Entry 6PUF (X-ray diffraction, 1.92 A resolution); this record covers chains A and G of the 4 polymer chains in the assembly.

[Chain A]
Name: Major histocompatibility complex class I-related gene protein
Source organism: Homo sapiens
UniProt: Q95460 (HMR1_HUMAN); residues 1-270 here correspond to UniProt positions 23-292 (UniProt number = residue number + 22)
Sequence (271 residues; row label = number of the first residue in the row; numbering starts at 0):
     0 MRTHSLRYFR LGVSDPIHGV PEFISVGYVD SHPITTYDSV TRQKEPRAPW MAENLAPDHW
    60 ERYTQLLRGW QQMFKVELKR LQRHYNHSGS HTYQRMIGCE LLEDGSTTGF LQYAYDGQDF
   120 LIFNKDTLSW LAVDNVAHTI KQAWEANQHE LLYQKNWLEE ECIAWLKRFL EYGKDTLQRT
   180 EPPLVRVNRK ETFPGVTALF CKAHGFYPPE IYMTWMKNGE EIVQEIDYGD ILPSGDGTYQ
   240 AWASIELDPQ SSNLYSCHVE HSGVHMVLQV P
Disordered / not traced: 190-195
Sequence notes: initiating methionine (0); conflict Ser261 (Cys283 in Q95460)
Cystine bridges: Cys98-Cys161, Cys200-Cys256
Glycans and other covalent adducts: compound 2LJ linked to Lys43
Ligand contacts: 2LJ (1-deoxy-1-({2,6-dioxo-5-[(E)-propylideneamino]-1,2,3,6-tetrahydropyrimidin-4-yl}amino)-D-ribitol): Tyr7, Phe8, Arg9, Ser24, Thr34, His58, Tyr62, Leu66, Trp69, Arg94, Ile96, Tyr152, Trp156
Swiss-Prot annotation at these positions:
  - binding site (5-(2-oxoethylideneamino)-6-(D-ribitylamino)uracil): Arg9, Ser24, Lys43, Arg94, Tyr152, Gln153
  - binding site (5-(2-oxopropylideneamino)-6-(D-ribitylamino)uracil): Arg9, Ser24, Lys43, Arg94, Tyr152, Gln153
  - binding site (7-hydroxy-6-methyl-8-(1-D-ribityl)lumazine): Arg9, Ser24, Lys43, Arg94, Tyr152, Gln153
  - binding site (8-(9H-purin-6-yl)-2-oxa-8-azabicyclo[3.3.1]nona-3,6-diene-4,6-dicarbaldehyde): Arg9, Lys43, His58, Arg94
  - binding site (2-amino-4-oxopteridine-6-carbaldehyde): Lys43
  - binding site (pyridoxal): Lys43
  - glycosylation: Asn85 (N-linked (GlcNAc...) asparagine)

[Chain G]
Name: Human TCR alpha chain
Source organism: Homo sapiens
Sequence (204 residues; row label = number of the first residue in the row; numbering starts at 0):
     0 MGQNIDQPTE MTATEGAIVQ INCTYQTSGF NGLFWYQQHA GEAPTFLSYN VLDGLEEKGR
    60 FSSFLSRSKG YSYLLLKELQ MKDSASYLCA VKDSNYQLIW GAGTKLIIKP DIQNPDPAVY
   120 QLRDSKSSDK SVCLFTDFDS QTNVSQSKDS DVYITDKCVL DMRSMDFKSN SAVAWSNKSD
   180 FACANAFNNS IIPEDTFFPS PESS
Disordered / not traced: 0-1, 202-203
Cystine bridges: Cys22-Cys88, Cys132-Cys182

[How chain A and chain G interact]
Residue-residue contacts (30):
  Arg61(A) - Asn94(G)  hydrogen bond (side chain-backbone)
  Arg61(A) - Tyr95(G)  hydrogen bond (side chain-backbone)
  Arg61(A) - Gln96(G)  hydrogen bond
  Tyr62(A) - Ser93(G)  hydrogen bond (side chain-backbone)
  Tyr62(A) - Asn94(G)
  Tyr62(A) - Tyr95(G)
  Leu65(A) - Asn94(G)
  Leu65(A) - Tyr95(G)  hydrophobic
  His148(A) - Tyr48(G)
  His148(A) - Glu55(G)  salt bridge
  Leu151(A) - Val50(G)
  Leu151(A) - Leu51(G)  hydrophobic
  Tyr152(A) - Asn30(G)
  Tyr152(A) - Tyr48(G)
  Tyr152(A) - Val50(G)
  Tyr152(A) - Tyr95(G)  hydrogen bond
  Lys154(A) - Leu51(G)
  Asn155(A) - Phe29(G)  hydrogen bond (side chain-backbone)
  Asn155(A) - Val50(G)
  Asn155(A) - Leu51(G)
  Asn155(A) - Arg66(G)  hydrogen bond
  Trp156(A) - Asn30(G)
  Trp156(A) - Tyr95(G)
  Glu159(A) - Arg66(G)
  Glu160(A) - Gly28(G)
  Glu160(A) - Phe29(G)  hydrogen bond (side chain-backbone)
  Glu160(A) - Asn30(G)
  Glu160(A) - Ser93(G)  hydrogen bond
  Trp164(A) - Ser93(G)
  Trp164(A) - Asn94(G)
Also at the interface, not in a pair above, chain A (14 interface residues in all): Asp57, His58

[Overview]
14 residues of chain A face 12 of chain G across their interface; the contacts include 9 hydrogen bonds and 1
salt bridge. Among the polar pairs are His148(A)-Glu55(G), Arg61(A)-Asn94(G) and Arg61(A)-Tyr95(G). Compound
2LJ is covalently linked to Lys43(A).
Here chain A is Major histocompatibility complex class I-related gene protein and chain G is Human TCR alpha
chain, both from Homo sapiens. Entry 6PUF (Structure of human MAIT A-F7 TCR in complex with human
MR1-5'D-5-OP-RU) was determined by X-ray diffraction, deposited together with 6PUC, 6PUD, 6PUE, 6PUG, 6PUH,
6PUI and 4 further entries.
